PDB entry 3DXJ | X-ray diffraction, 3.00 A resolution | chains D and F of the 6 polymer chains in the assembly

Chain D:
Name: Bacterial RNA polymerase beta-prime subunit; chain D, N
Source organism: Thermus thermophilus HB8
Notes: EC 2.7.7.6
Reference sequence: Q8RQE8 (RPOC_THET8); residue numbers follow UniProt; this construct covers 1-1524
Chain sequence (1524 residues; row label = number of the first residue in the row):
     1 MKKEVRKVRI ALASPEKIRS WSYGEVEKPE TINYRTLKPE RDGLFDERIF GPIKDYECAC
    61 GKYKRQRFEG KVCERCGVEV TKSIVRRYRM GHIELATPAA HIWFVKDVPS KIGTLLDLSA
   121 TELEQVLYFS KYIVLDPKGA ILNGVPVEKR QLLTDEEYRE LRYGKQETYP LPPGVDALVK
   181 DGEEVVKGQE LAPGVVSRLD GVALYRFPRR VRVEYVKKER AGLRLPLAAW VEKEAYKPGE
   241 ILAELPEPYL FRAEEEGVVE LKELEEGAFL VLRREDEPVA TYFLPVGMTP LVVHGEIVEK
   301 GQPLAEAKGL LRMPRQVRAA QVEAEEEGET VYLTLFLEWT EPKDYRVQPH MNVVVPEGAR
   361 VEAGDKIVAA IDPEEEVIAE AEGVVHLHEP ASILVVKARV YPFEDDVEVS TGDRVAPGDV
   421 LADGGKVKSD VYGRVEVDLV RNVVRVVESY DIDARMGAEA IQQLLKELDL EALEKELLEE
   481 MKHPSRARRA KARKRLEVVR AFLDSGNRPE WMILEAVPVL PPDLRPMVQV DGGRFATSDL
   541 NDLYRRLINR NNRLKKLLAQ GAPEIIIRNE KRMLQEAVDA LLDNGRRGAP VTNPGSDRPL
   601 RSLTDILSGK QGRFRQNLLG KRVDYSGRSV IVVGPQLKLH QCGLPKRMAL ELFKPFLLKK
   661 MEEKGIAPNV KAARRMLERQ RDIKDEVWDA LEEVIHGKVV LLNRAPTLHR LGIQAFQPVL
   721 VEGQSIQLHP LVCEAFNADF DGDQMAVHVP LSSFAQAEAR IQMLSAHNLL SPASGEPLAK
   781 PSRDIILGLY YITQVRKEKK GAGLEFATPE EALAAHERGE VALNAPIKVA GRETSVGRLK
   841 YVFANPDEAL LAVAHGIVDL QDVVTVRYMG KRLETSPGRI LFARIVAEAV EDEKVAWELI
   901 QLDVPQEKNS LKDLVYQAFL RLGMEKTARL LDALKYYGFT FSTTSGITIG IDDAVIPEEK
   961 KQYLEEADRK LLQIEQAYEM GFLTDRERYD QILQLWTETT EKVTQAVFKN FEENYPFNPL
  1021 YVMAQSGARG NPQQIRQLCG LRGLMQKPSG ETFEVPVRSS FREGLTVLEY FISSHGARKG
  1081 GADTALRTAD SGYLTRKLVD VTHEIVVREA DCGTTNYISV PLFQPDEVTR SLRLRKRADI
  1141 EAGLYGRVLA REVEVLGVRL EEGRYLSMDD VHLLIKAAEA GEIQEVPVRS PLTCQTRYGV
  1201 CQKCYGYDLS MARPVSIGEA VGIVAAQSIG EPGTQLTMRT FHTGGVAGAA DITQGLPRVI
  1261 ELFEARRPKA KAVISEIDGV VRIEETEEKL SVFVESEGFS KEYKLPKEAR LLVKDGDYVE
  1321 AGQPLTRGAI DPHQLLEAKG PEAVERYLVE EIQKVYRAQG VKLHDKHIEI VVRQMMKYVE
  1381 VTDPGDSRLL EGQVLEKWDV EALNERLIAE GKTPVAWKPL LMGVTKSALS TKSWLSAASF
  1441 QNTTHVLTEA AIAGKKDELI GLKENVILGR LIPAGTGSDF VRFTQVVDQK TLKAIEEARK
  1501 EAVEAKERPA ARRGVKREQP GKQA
Disordered / not traced: 1, 1506-1524
Bound ions: Zn2+ site 1: Cys58, Cys60, Cys73, Cys76; Mg2+: Lys840 (shared with 1 residue of chain B); Zn2+ site 2: Cys1112, Cys1194, Cys1201, Cys1204
Ligand contacts: NE6 (methyl [(1E,5R)-5-{(3S)-3-[(2E,4E)-2,5-dimethylocta-2,4-dienoyl]-2,4-dioxo-3,4-dihydro-2H-pyran-6-yl}hexylidene]carbamate): Phe614, Leu618, Leu619, Gly620, Lys621, Val1099, Asp1100, His1103, Leu1435, Ala1438, Ser1439, Thr1443, Lys1463, Ile1467
Reported in the primary citation:
  - binding site for NE6: Gly620, Lys1463

Chain F:
Name: RNA polymerase pricipal sigma factor (RpoD); CHAIN F, P
Source organism: Thermus thermophilus HB8
Notes: EC 2.7.7.6
Reference sequence: Q5SKW1 (Q5SKW1_THET8); numbering as in UniProt (aligned over 1-423)
Chain sequence (423 residues; each row starts with the number of its first residue):
     1 MKKSKRKNAQ AQEAQETEVL VQEEAEELPE FPEGEPDPDL EDPDLTLEDD LLDLPEEGEG
    61 LDLEEEEEDL PIPKISTSDP VRQYLHEIGQ VPLLTLEEEV ELARKVEEGM EAIKKLSEIT
   121 GLDPDLIREV VRAKILGSAR VRHIPGLKET LDPKTVEEID QKLKSLPKEH KRYLHIAREG
   181 EAARQHLIEA NLRLVVSIAK KYTGRGLSFL DLIQEGNQGL IRAVEKFEYK RRFKFSTYAT
   241 WWIRQAINRA IADQARTIRI PVHMVETINK LSRTARQLQQ ELGREPTYEE IAEAMGPGWD
   301 AKRVEETLKI AQEPVSLETP IGDEKDSFYG DFIPDEHLPS PVDAATQSLL SEELEKALSK
   361 LSEREAMVLK LRKGLIDGRE HTLEEVGAFF GVTRERIRQI ENKALRKLKY HESRTRKLRD
   421 FLD
Disordered / not traced: 1-73, 423

How chain D and chain F interact:
Residue-residue contacts - 120 pairs, chain D then chain F:
  Glu30(D) - Arg259(F)  salt bridge
  Thr31(D) - Thr257(F)  hydrogen bond (side chain-backbone)
  Thr31(D) - Ile258(F)
  Thr31(D) - Arg259(F)
  Ile32(D) - Ile258(F)
  Tyr34(D) - Ile258(F)  hydrophobic
  Tyr34(D) - Arg259(F)
  Tyr34(D) - Ile260(F)  hydrophobic
  Tyr34(D) - Pro261(F)
  Tyr34(D) - Met264(F)  hydrogen bond
  Tyr34(D) - Ile310(F)  hydrophobic
  Glu40(D) - Arg259(F)
  Ile53(D) - His337(F)
  Lys54(D) - His337(F)
  Asp55(D) - His337(F)  salt bridge
  Lys64(D) - Ile376(F)
  Lys64(D) - Asp377(F)  salt bridge
  Arg65(D) - Gly374(F)  hydrogen bond (side chain-backbone)
  Arg65(D) - Leu375(F)
  Arg65(D) - Ile376(F)
  Arg67(D) - Leu375(F)
  Phe68(D) - Leu375(F)
  Phe68(D) - Ile376(F)  hydrophobic
  Ser83(D) - His337(F)  hydrogen bond
  Ala96(D) - Ile144(F)
  Ser130(D) - Gln83(F)
  Tyr158(D) - Ala139(F)
  Arg162(D) - Gly137(F)
  Arg162(D) - Ser138(F)
  Arg162(D) - Ala139(F)
  Tyr163(D) - His186(F)
  Phe207(D) - Glu101(F)
  Pro349(D) - Glu97(F)
  His350(D) - Arg232(F)  hydrogen bond
  Asn352(D) - Arg104(F)  hydrogen bond
  Val407(D) - Lys171(F)
  Glu408(D) - Lys171(F)  hydrogen bond (backbone-side chain)
  Val409(D) - Lys164(F)
  Val409(D) - His175(F)  hydrogen bond (backbone-side chain)
  Ser410(D) - Lys164(F)
  Ser410(D) - His175(F)
  Ser410(D) - Arg178(F)  hydrogen bond
  Thr411(D) - His175(F)
  Thr411(D) - Arg178(F)
  Gly412(D) - Arg178(F)
  Asp413(D) - Lys164(F)  salt bridge
  Asp413(D) - Arg178(F)  salt bridge
  Arg414(D) - Ser138(F)
  Val437(D) - His175(F)
  Asp451(D) - Ser138(F)
  Ile452(D) - Ala139(F)
  Arg455(D) - His143(F)
  Gln463(D) - His143(F)  hydrogen bond
  Pro526(D) - Leu317(F)
  Met527(D) - Thr257(F)
  Met527(D) - Ile258(F)  hydrophobic
  Gly532(D) - Lys309(F)
  Gly533(D) - Lys309(F)
  Arg534(D) - Gln312(F)
  Arg534(D) - Glu313(F)  salt bridge
  Arg534(D) - Pro314(F)  hydrogen bond (side chain-backbone)
  Phe535(D) - Pro314(F)
  Phe535(D) - Val315(F)  hydrogen bond (backbone-backbone)
  Ala536(D) - Val315(F)
  Ala536(D) - Leu317(F)  hydrophobic
  Thr537(D) - Val315(F)  hydrogen bond (backbone-backbone)
  Thr537(D) - Ser316(F)
  Thr537(D) - Leu317(F)  hydrogen bond (backbone-backbone)
  Thr537(D) - Glu318(F)
  Ser538(D) - Leu317(F)
  Ser538(D) - Glu318(F)  hydrogen bond
  Asp539(D) - Ser316(F)
  Asp539(D) - Glu318(F)  hydrogen bond (backbone-side chain)
  Asp542(D) - Thr257(F)  hydrogen bond
  Arg545(D) - Gln254(F)  hydrogen bond (side chain-backbone)
  Arg545(D) - Arg256(F)  hydrogen bond (side chain-backbone)
  Arg545(D) - Thr257(F)
  Asn549(D) - Gln254(F)
  Arg550(D) - Asp211(F)  salt bridge
  Arg553(D) - Asp211(F)  salt bridge
  Arg553(D) - Gln214(F)
  Arg553(D) - Glu215(F)  salt bridge
  Leu558(D) - Arg140(F)
  Ala559(D) - Arg132(F)  hydrogen bond (backbone-side chain)
  Gln560(D) - Arg132(F)  hydrogen bond (backbone-side chain)
  Gln560(D) - Arg184(F)  hydrogen bond (backbone-side chain)
  Gly561(D) - Arg132(F)
  Gly561(D) - Leu136(F)
  Gly561(D) - Arg184(F)
  Gly561(D) - Gln185(F)
  Ala562(D) - Arg140(F)  hydrogen bond (backbone-side chain)
  Ala562(D) - Gln185(F)
  Pro563(D) - Gln185(F)
  Pro563(D) - Ile188(F)  hydrophobic
  Pro563(D) - Glu189(F)
  Glu564(D) - Arg140(F)
  Ile565(D) - Leu192(F)  hydrophobic
  Ile566(D) - Tyr84(F)
  Ile566(D) - Gln214(F)  hydrogen bond (backbone-side chain)
  Ile567(D) - Arg140(F)
  Asn569(D) - Tyr84(F)
  Asn569(D) - Gln214(F)  hydrogen bond
  Glu570(D) - Gln214(F)  hydrogen bond
  Met573(D) - Leu210(F)  hydrophobic
  Met573(D) - Asp211(F)
  Met573(D) - Gln214(F)
  Gly588(D) - Ser78(F)
  Asn593(D) - Gly206(F)
  Asn593(D) - Leu207(F)  hydrogen bond (side chain-backbone)
  Asn593(D) - Ser208(F)
  Arg598(D) - Ser316(F)
  Arg601(D) - Glu318(F)
  Leu618(D) - Phe328(F)  hydrophobic
  Lys654(D) - Val342(F)
  Asn669(D) - Asp420(F)
  Lys671(D) - Asp420(F)
  Lys671(D) - Phe421(F)
  Arg674(D) - Val342(F)
  Arg675(D) - Asp420(F)
  Arg675(D) - Phe421(F)  hydrogen bond (side chain-backbone)
Other interface residues (no listed pair), chain D (85 interface residues in all): Leu95, Arg209, Ile371, Glu404, Asp405, Asp453, Glu459, Val530, Leu557, Arg572, Glu576, Arg587
Other interface residues (no listed pair), chain F (75 interface residues in all): Pro80, Glu87, Glu98, Val100, Glu129, Lys134, Arg142, Lys168, Leu174, Glu179, Gln218, Ala255, Asp326, Tyr329, Leu338, Thr346, Leu422

Summary:
85 residues of chain D face 75 of chain F across their interface, with 28 hydrogen bonds and 9 salt bridges.
Polar contacts include Glu30(D)-Arg259(F), Asp55(D)-His337(F) and Lys64(D)-Asp377(F). Chain D binds compound
NE6. The Zn2+ site 1 is built by Cys58(D), Cys60(D), Cys73(D) and Cys76(D). From the paper: a binding site for
NE6 at Gly620(D) and Lys1463(D).
Here chain D is Bacterial RNA polymerase beta-prime subunit; chain D, N and chain F is RNA polymerase pricipal
sigma factor (RpoD); CHAIN F, P, both from Thermus thermophilus HB8. Entry 3DXJ (Crystal structure of thermus
thermophilus rna polymerase holoenzyme in complex with the antibiotic myxopyronin) was determined by X-ray
diffraction.
